Entry 5U5M (X-ray diffraction, 1.88 A resolution); this record covers chains A and E of the 5 polymer chains in the assembly.

# Chain A
Name: Memab trastuzumab, light chain
Organism: Homo sapiens
Sequence (214 residues; row label = number of the first residue in the row):
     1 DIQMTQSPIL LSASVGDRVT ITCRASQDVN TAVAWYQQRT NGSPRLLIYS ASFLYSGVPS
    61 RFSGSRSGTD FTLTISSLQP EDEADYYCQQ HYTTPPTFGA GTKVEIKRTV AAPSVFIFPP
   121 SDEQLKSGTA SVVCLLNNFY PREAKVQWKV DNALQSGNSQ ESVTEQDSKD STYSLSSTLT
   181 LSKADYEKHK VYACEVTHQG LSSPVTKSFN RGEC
Disulfides: Cys-23/Cys-88, Cys-134/Cys-194

# Chain E
Name: Protein L
Organism: Finegoldia magna
UniProt: Q51918 (Q51918_FINMA); residues 21-81 here correspond to UniProt positions 477-537 (UniProt number = residue number + 456)
Sequence (63 residues; numbered 19 to 81; the number before each row is that of its first residue):
    19 SEVTIKVNLI FADGKIQTAE FKGTFEEATA EAYRYAALLA KVNGEYTADL EDGGNHMNIK
    79 FAG
Sequence notes: expression tag (19-20); engineered mutation Ile-34 (Thr490 in Q51918), Ala-55 (Asp511 in Q51918), Asn-73 (Tyr529 in Q51918), His-74 (Thr530 in Q51918), Met-75 (Ile531 in Q51918)

# Interface between chain A and chain E
Contacting residue pairs (31):
  Ser-7(A) / Glu-49(E)  hydrogen bond
  Pro-8(A) / Ala-37(E)  hydrophobic
  Pro-8(A) / Glu-38(E)
  Pro-8(A) / Phe-39(E)  hydrophobic
  Pro-8(A) / Tyr-53(E)
  Ile-9(A) / Glu-38(E)  hydrogen bond (backbone-backbone)
  Ile-9(A) / Lys-40(E)
  Leu-10(A) / Ala-37(E)
  Leu-10(A) / Glu-38(E)  hydrogen bond (backbone-backbone)
  Leu-11(A) / Leu-27(E)  hydrophobic
  Leu-11(A) / Gln-35(E)
  Leu-11(A) / Thr-36(E)
  Leu-11(A) / Ala-37(E)  hydrophobic
  Leu-11(A) / Tyr-53(E)
  Ser-12(A) / Gln-35(E)
  Ser-12(A) / Thr-36(E)  hydrogen bond (backbone-backbone)
  Ala-13(A) / Gln-35(E)
  Asp-17(A) / Lys-33(E)
  Asp-17(A) / Gln-35(E)
  Arg-18(A) / Gln-35(E)  hydrogen bond (backbone-side chain)
  Arg-18(A) / Val-60(E)
  Arg-18(A) / Asn-61(E)  hydrogen bond
  Val-19(A) / Gln-35(E)
  Thr-20(A) / Tyr-53(E)  hydrogen bond (backbone-side chain)
  Thr-22(A) / Leu-56(E)
  Arg-24(A) / Glu-49(E)  salt bridge
  Arg-24(A) / Arg-52(E)
  Asp-70(A) / Arg-52(E)  salt bridge
  Thr-72(A) / Leu-56(E)
  Lys-107(A) / Ile-34(E)
  Lys-107(A) / Thr-36(E)  hydrogen bond
Also at the interface, not in a pair above, chain A (17 interface residues in all): Thr-5
Also at the interface, not in a pair above, chain E (16 interface residues in all): Leu-57

# Overview
17 residues of chain A and 16 residues of chain E are in contact, with 8 hydrogen bonds and 2 salt bridges.
Among the polar pairs are Arg-24(A)/Glu-49(E), Asp-70(A)/Arg-52(E) and Ser-7(A)/Glu-49(E).
Chain A is Memab trastuzumab, light chain (Homo sapiens) and chain E is Protein L (Finegoldia magna); the
structure, Crystal structure of I83E meditope-enabled trastuzumab with azido-meditope, was determined by X-ray
diffraction.
